PDB entry 4ONG | X-ray diffraction, 2.20 A resolution | chains L and P of the 3 polymer chains in the assembly

[Chain L]
Protein: 3D6 fab antibody light chain
Source organism: Mus musculus
Notes: antibody fragment or engineered binder
Amino-acid sequence (219 residues; each row starts with the number of its first residue):
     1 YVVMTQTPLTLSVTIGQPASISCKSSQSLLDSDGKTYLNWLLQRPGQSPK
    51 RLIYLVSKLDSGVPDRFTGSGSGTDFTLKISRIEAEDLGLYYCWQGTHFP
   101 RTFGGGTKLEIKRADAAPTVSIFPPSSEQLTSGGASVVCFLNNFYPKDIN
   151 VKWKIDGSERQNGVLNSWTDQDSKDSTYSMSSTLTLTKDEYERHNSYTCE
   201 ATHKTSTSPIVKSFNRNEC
Disordered / not traced: 205-206, 217-219
Disulfide bonds: C23-C93, C139-C199
Ion coordination: Zn2+ site 1 near D31 (its only coordinating residue here); Zn2+ site 2 near E84 (its only coordinating residue here); Zn2+ site 3 near H98 (its only coordinating residue here); Zn2+ site 4 near D115 (its only coordinating residue here); Zn2+ site 5: N143 (shared with 1 residue of chain H); Zn2+ site 6 near D170 (its only coordinating residue here); Zn2+ site 7: D172 (shared with 1 residue of chain H); Zn2+ site 8 near D175 (its only coordinating residue here); Zn2+ site 9 near H194 (its only coordinating residue here); Zn2+ site 10 near E200 (its only coordinating residue here); Zn2+ site 11 near H203 (its only coordinating residue here)

[Chain P]
Protein: Amyloid beta A4 protein
UniProt: P05067 (A4_HUMAN); residues 1-40 here correspond to UniProt positions 672-711 (UniProt number = residue number + 671)
Amino-acid sequence (40 residues; numbered 1 to 40; the number before each row is that of its first residue):
     1 DAEFRHDSGYEVHHQKLVFFAEDVGSNKGAIIGLMVGGVV
Disordered / not traced: 6-40

[Chain L / chain P interface]
Contacting residue pairs - 15 pairs, chain L then chain P:
  D31(L) - R5(P)  salt bridge
  D33(L) - R5(P)  salt bridge
  Y37(L) - R5(P)
  W94(L) - D1(P)  hydrogen bond
  G96(L) - D1(P)
  G96(L) - A2(P)  hydrogen bond (backbone-backbone)
  G96(L) - R5(P)  hydrogen bond (backbone-side chain)
  T97(L) - A2(P)
  T97(L) - R5(P)  hydrogen bond (backbone-side chain)
  H98(L) - A2(P)
  F99(L) - A2(P)
  F99(L) - E3(P)
  R101(L) - D1(P)  salt bridge
  R101(L) - E3(P)  salt bridge
  R101(L) - F4(P)
Also at the interface, not in a pair above, chain L (10 interface residues in all): N39

[In short]
Chain L and chain P form an interface of 10 and 5 residues respectively; the contacts include 4 hydrogen bonds
and 4 salt bridges. Polar pairs include D31(L)-R5(P), D33(L)-R5(P) and R101(L)-D1(P).
Chain L is 3D6 fab antibody light chain (Mus musculus) and chain P is Amyloid beta A4 protein; the structure,
Fab fragment of 3D6 in complex with amyloid beta 1-40, was determined by X-ray diffraction (same publication
as 4ONF).
